Entry 7ZYI (electron microscopy, 2.88 A resolution); this record covers chains A and L of the 4 polymer chains in the assembly.

Chain A:
Molecule: Sodium/bile acid cotransporter
From: Homo sapiens
Reference sequence: Q14973 (NTCP_HUMAN); residues 1-349 here = UniProt positions 1-349
Sequence (349 residues; row label = number of the first residue in the row):
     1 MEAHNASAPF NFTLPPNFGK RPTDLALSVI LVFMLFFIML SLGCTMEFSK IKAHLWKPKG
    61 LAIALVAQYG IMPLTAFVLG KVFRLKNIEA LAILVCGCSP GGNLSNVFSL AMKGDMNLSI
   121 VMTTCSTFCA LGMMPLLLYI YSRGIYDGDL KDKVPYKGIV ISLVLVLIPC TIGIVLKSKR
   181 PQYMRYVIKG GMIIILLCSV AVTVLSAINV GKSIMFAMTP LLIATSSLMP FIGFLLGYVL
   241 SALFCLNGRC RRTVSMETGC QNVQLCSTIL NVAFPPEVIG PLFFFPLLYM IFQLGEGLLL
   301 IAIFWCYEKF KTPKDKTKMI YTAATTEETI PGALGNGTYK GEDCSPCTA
Not modelled in the structure: 1-18, 312-349
UniProt features mapped onto this chain:
  - glycosylation (N-linked (GlcNAc...) asparagine): Asn5, Asn11
  - natural variant: Arg21 (R21C: Decreased function in taurocholate transport), Met39 (M39T: Decreased function in taurocholate transport), Ser41 (S41L: Decreased function in taurocholate transport), Ala64 (A64T: Decreased function in taurocholate transport), Pro73 (P73T: Severely decreased function in taurocholate transport), Ile88 (I88T: In FHCA2), Leu138 (L138P: Loss of function in taurocholate transport), Ile159 (I159M: Decreased function in taurocholate transport), Arg180 (R180Q: Decreased function in taurocholate transport), Gly190 (G190E: Decreased function in taurocholate transport), Ser199 (S199R: In FHCA2), Ile223 (I223T: Decreased transport of taurocholate and cholate), 10 further natural variant entries in UniProt
  - mutagenesis: Lys20 (K20W: Disrupts interaction with HBV myristoylated pre-S1 peptide), Leu27 (L27W: Disrupts interaction with HBV myristoylated pre-S1 peptide. Abolishes pre-S1-mediated attactment to HBV and the transport of bile acid; when associated with W-31 ...), Leu31 (L31W: Abolishes pre-S1-mediated attactment to HBV and the transport of bile acid; when associated with W-27. Abolishes pre-S1-mediated attactment to HBV and the transport of bile acid ...), Leu35 (L35W: Abolishes pre-S1-mediated attactment to HBV and the transport of bile acid; when associated with W-31. Abolishes pre-S1-mediated attactment to HBV and the transport of bile acid ...), Val202 (V202W: Disrupts interaction with HBV myristoylated pre-S1 peptide), Gln261 (Q261A: Abolishes interaction with HBV myristoylated pre-S1 peptide), Val263 (V263W: Disrupts interaction with HBV myristoylated pre-S1 peptide), Gln264 (Q264A/W: Disrupts interaction with HBV myristoylated pre-S1 peptide, reduces bile acid transport and reduces HBV infection), Thr268 (T268W: Disrupts interaction with HBV myristoylated pre-S1 peptide, reduces bile acid transport and reduces HBV infection), Val272 (V272W: Disrupts interaction with HBV myristoylated pre-S1 peptide, reduces bile acid transport and reduces HBV infection)
Metal / ion sites: Na+ site 1 near Gln68 (its only coordinating residue here); Na+ site 2: Ser105, Thr123, Glu257
Residues lining bound ligands:
  - glycochenodeoxycholic acid (CHO), molecule 1: Leu31, Met34, Ser199, Val202, Thr203, Ser206, Val263, Gln264, Ser267, Thr268, Leu287, Met290, Ile291
  - glycochenodeoxycholic acid (CHO), molecule 2: Leu31, Val32, Met34, Leu35, Ile38, Asn103, Leu104, Ile195, Asn262, Gln264, Met290, Leu294

Chain L:
Molecule: light chain of Fab
From: Mus musculus
Notes: antibody fragment or engineered binder
Sequence (215 residues; numbered 0 to 214; the number before each row is that of its first residue; numbering starts at 0):
     0 SDIQMTQSPS SLSASVGDRV TITCRASQSV SSAVAWYQQK PGKAPKLLIY SASSLYSGVP
    60 SRFSGSRSGT DFTLTISSLQ PEDFATYYCQ QSYWSPITFG QGTKVEIKRT VAAPSVFIFP
   120 PSDSQLKSGT ASVVCLLNNF YPREAKVQWK VDNALQSGNS QESVTEQDSK DSTYSLSSTL
   180 TLSKADYEKH KVYACEVTHQ GLSSPVTKSF NRGEC
Not modelled in the structure: 212-214
Disulfide bonds: Cys23-Cys88

Chain A / chain L interface:
Residue-residue contacts (13):
  Lys86(A) with Ser0(L); Ile2(L); Trp93(L)
  Ile88(A) with Trp93(L), hydrophobic
  Glu89(A) with Trp93(L)
  Phe216(A) with Tyr92(L)
  Ala217(A) with Ser28(L); Tyr92(L), hydrogen bond (backbone-side chain)
  Thr219(A) with Gln27(L); Trp93(L)
  Gly280(A) with Tyr92(L), hydrogen bond (backbone-side chain)
  Pro281(A) with Tyr92(L); Trp93(L), hydrophobic
Interface residues without a listed pair, chain A (9 interface residues in all): Glu277
Interface residues without a listed pair, chain L (7 interface residues in all): Ser91

Overview:
The interface between chain A and chain L involves 9 residues on one side and 7 on the other; the contacts
include 2 hydrogen bonds. Polar pairs include Ala217(A)-Tyr92(L) and Gly280(A)-Tyr92(L). Bound to chain A:
glycochenodeoxycholic acid. From UniProt: 10 mutagenesis sites on chain A.
Chain A is Sodium/bile acid cotransporter (Homo sapiens) and chain L is light chain of Fab (Mus musculus); the
structure, Structure of the human sodium/bile acid cotransporter (NTCP) in complex with Fab and nanobody, was
determined by electron microscopy.
